4LBJ - chain A; structure by X-ray diffraction, 1.80 A resolution.

Chain A:
Name: Galectin-3
From: Homo sapiens
UniProt: P17931 (LEG3_HUMAN); residue numbers follow UniProt; this construct covers 114-250
Chain sequence (138 residues; each row starts with the number of its first residue):
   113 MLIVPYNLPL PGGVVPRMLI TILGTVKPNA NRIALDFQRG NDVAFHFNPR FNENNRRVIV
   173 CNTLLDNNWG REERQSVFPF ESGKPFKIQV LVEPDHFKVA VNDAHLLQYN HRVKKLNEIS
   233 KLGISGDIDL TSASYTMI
Construct notes: expression tag (113); engineered mutation L176 (Lys in P17931)
Curated features (UniProtKB/Swiss-Prot):
  - motif: K226 to D241 (Nuclear export signal)
  - binding site (a beta-D-galactoside): W181 to Q187
  - modified residue: S188 (Phosphoserine)

Overview:
Curated annotation (UniProt) lists 7 beta-D-galactoside-binding residues.
Chain A is Galectin-3 (Homo sapiens); the structure, Crystal structure of Human galectin-3 CRD K176L mutant in
complex with LNT, was determined by X-ray diffraction, deposited together with 4LBK, 4LBL, 4LBM, 4LBN and
4LBO.
